PDB entry 5LEK | X-ray diffraction, 2.80 A resolution | chains A and B of the 4 polymer chains in the assembly

== Chain A (and B) ==
Name: Listeriolysin regulatory protein
Organism: Listeria monocytogenes serovar 1/2a (strain ATCC BAA-679 / EGD-e)
Notes: chain B of this document is another copy of the same molecule, construct and numbering; everything in this record applies to it too
Reference sequence: P22262 (PRFA_LISMO); residue numbers follow UniProt; this construct covers 1-237
Chain sequence (237 residues; row label = number of the first residue in the row):
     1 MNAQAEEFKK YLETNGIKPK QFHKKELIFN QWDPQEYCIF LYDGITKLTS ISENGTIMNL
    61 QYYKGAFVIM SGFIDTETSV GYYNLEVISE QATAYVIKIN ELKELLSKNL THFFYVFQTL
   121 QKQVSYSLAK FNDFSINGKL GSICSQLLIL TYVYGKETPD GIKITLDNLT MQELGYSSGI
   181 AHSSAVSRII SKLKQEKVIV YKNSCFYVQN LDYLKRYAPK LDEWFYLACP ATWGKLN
Unresolved in the structure: 1
Differences from the reference sequence: conflict S145 (Gly in P22262)
UniProt features mapped onto this chain:
  - natural variant: S145 (G145S: In prfA* mutant which constitutively overexpresses virulence genes. Presumably blocks prfA in a cofactor-independent transcriptionally active conformation; this construct carries the variant)

== Chain A / chain B interface ==
Residue-residue contacts - 94 pairs, chain A then chain B:
  Q4(A) - D75(B)
  L48(A) - L128(B)  hydrophobic
  S50(A) - N132(B)  hydrogen bond
  S50(A) - K220(B)
  M58(A) - F131(B)  hydrophobic
  M58(A) - N132(B)
  M58(A) - S135(B)
  L60(A) - L128(B)
  L60(A) - F131(B)
  Q61(A) - L128(B)
  M70(A) - Q121(B)
  G72(A) - Q121(B)
  F73(A) - Q121(B)
  F73(A) - K122(B)
  I74(A) - F117(B)  hydrophobic
  I74(A) - Q121(B)
  D75(A) - Q4(B)
  D75(A) - F114(B)
  D75(A) - Q118(B)
  S79(A) - L227(B)
  V80(A) - S125(B)
  G81(A) - E223(B)
  G81(A) - L227(B)
  Y82(A) - K220(B)  hydrogen bond (backbone-side chain)
  Y82(A) - E223(B)  hydrogen bond (backbone-side chain)
  Y82(A) - L227(B)
  Y83(A) - L128(B)
  Y83(A) - A129(B)  hydrogen bond (side chain-backbone)
  Y83(A) - K220(B)
  K103(A) - F114(B)
  S107(A) - L110(B)
  S107(A) - F114(B)
  L110(A) - S107(B)
  L110(A) - L110(B)  hydrophobic
  F113(A) - F113(B)  hydrophobic
  F113(A) - F114(B)  hydrophobic
  F113(A) - F117(B)  hydrophobic
  F114(A) - D75(B)
  F114(A) - K103(B)
  F114(A) - S107(B)
  F114(A) - F113(B)  hydrophobic
  F117(A) - M70(B)  hydrophobic
  F117(A) - I74(B)  hydrophobic
  F117(A) - F113(B)  hydrophobic
  F117(A) - V116(B)  hydrophobic
  F117(A) - F117(B)  hydrophobic
  F117(A) - L120(B)  hydrophobic
  Q118(A) - F73(B)
  Q118(A) - I74(B)
  Q118(A) - D75(B)  hydrogen bond (side chain-backbone)
  Q118(A) - T76(B)
  L120(A) - F117(B)  hydrophobic
  L120(A) - L120(B)  hydrophobic
  Q121(A) - M70(B)  hydrogen bond
  Q121(A) - G72(B)  hydrogen bond (side chain-backbone)
  Q121(A) - F73(B)
  Q121(A) - I74(B)  hydrogen bond (side chain-backbone)
  K122(A) - F73(B)
  Q123(A) - V124(B)
  V124(A) - L120(B)  hydrophobic
  V124(A) - Q123(B)
  V124(A) - V124(B)  hydrophobic
  S125(A) - V80(B)
  S127(A) - S127(B)
  L128(A) - L48(B)  hydrophobic
  L128(A) - L60(B)
  L128(A) - Y83(B)
  A129(A) - Y83(B)
  K130(A) - F131(B)
  F131(A) - M58(B)  hydrophobic
  F131(A) - L60(B)
  F131(A) - K130(B)
  F131(A) - F134(B)  hydrophobic
  F131(A) - S177(B)
  N132(A) - S50(B)
  N132(A) - M58(B)
  N132(A) - L60(B)
  F134(A) - F131(B)  hydrophobic
  S135(A) - M58(B)
  S135(A) - K139(B)  hydrogen bond (backbone-side chain)
  S135(A) - G179(B)
  I136(A) - M58(B)  hydrophobic
  I136(A) - G179(B)
  K139(A) - S135(B)  hydrogen bond (side chain-backbone)
  G179(A) - S135(B)
  G179(A) - I136(B)
  K220(A) - S50(B)  hydrogen bond
  K220(A) - Y82(B)  hydrogen bond (side chain-backbone)
  K220(A) - Y83(B)
  E223(A) - G81(B)
  E223(A) - Y82(B)  hydrogen bond (side chain-backbone)
  L227(A) - S79(B)
  L227(A) - G81(B)
  L227(A) - Y82(B)
Other interface residues (no listed pair), chain A (50 interface residues in all): N59, T76, Y115, V116, S177, S178, A228
Other interface residues (no listed pair), chain B (52 interface residues in all): T56, N59, Q61, T78, S178, W224, A228

== Summary ==
The interface between chain A and chain B involves 50 residues on one side and 52 on the other; the contacts
include 13 hydrogen bonds. Polar pairs include S50(A)-N132(B), Y82(A)-K220(B) and Y82(A)-E223(B).
Both chains are Listeriolysin regulatory protein (Listeria monocytogenes serovar 1/2a (strain ATCC BAA-679 /
EGD-e)). Entry 5LEK (The Transcriptional Regulator PrfA-G145S mutant from Listeria Monocytogenes in complex
with a 30-bp operator PrfA-box motif) was determined by X-ray diffraction together with 5LEJ and 5LRS from the
same study.
